PDB entry 9F73 | electron microscopy, 3.00 A resolution | chains B and S of the 7 polymer chains in the assembly

Chain B:
Name: Large T antigen
Organism: Betapolyomavirus macacae
Notes: EC 3.6.4.-
UniProt: P03070 (LT_SV40); residue numbers follow UniProt; this construct covers 266-627
Amino-acid sequence (362 residues; each row starts with the number of its first residue):
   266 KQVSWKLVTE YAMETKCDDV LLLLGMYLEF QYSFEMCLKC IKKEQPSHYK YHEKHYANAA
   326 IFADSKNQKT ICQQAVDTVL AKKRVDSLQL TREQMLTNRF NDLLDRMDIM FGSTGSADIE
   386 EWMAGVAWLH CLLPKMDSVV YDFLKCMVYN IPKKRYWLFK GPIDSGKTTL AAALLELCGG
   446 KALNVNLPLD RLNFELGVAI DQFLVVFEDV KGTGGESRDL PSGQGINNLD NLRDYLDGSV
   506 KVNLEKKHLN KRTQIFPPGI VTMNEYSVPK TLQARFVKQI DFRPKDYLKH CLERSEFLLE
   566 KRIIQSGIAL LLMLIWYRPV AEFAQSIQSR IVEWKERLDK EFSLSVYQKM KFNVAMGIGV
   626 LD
UniProt features mapped onto this chain:
  - binding site (Zn(2+)): Cys302, Cys305, His313, His317
  - binding site (ATP): Gly426 to Thr433
Residues lining bound ligands:
  - ATP (adenosine-5'-triphosphate), molecule 1: Leu397, Pro427, Ile428, Asp429, Ser430, Gly431, Lys432, Thr433, Thr434, Asn529, Arg548, Pro549, Lys550, Leu553, Lys554, Leu557, Leu564
  - ATP, molecule 2: Lys418, Asp502, Arg540

Chain S:
Molecule: Chains: S
Organism: synthetic construct
Sequence (8 nucleotides; row label = number of the first residue in the row):
     1 TTTTTTTT

Chain B / chain S interface:
Contacting residue pairs (9):
  Arg456(B) with DT4(S), salt bridge to the phosphate; DT5(S), base contact
  Phe459(B) with DT3(S), phosphate contact
  Lys511(B) with DT3(S), phosphate contact
  Lys512(B) with DT3(S), sugar contact; DT4(S), salt bridge to the phosphate
  His513(B) with DT1(S), base contact; DT2(S), hydrogen bond to the base; DT3(S), hydrogen bond to the phosphate
Interface residues without a listed pair, chain B (6 interface residues in all): Leu514

Summary:
6 residues of chain B face 5 of chain S across their interface; the contacts include 2 hydrogen bonds and 2
salt bridges. Polar pairs include His513(B)-DT2(S), His513(B)-DT3(S) and Arg456(B)-DT4(S). Ligands of chain B:
ATP.
Here chain B is Large T antigen (Betapolyomavirus macacae) and chain S is Chains: S (synthetic construct).
Entry 9F73 (Active SV40 LTAg complex with DNA (3D variability component_002, frame_015)) was determined by
electron microscopy, deposited together with 9EVH, 9EVP, 9F3T, 9F3U, 9F5I, 9F74 and 14 further entries.
